Entry 6ZJN (electron microscopy, 6.10 A resolution (low resolution: residue-level contacts below are approximate; hydrogen-bond / salt-bridge calls are withheld)); this record covers chains 1 and 2 of the 15 polymer chains in the assembly.

[Chain 1]
Molecule: NADH-quinone oxidoreductase subunit 1
From: Thermus thermophilus
Notes: EC 7.1.1.-
UniProt: Q56222 (NQO1_THET8); residue numbers follow UniProt; this construct covers 1-438
Sequence (438 residues; row label = number of the first residue in the row):
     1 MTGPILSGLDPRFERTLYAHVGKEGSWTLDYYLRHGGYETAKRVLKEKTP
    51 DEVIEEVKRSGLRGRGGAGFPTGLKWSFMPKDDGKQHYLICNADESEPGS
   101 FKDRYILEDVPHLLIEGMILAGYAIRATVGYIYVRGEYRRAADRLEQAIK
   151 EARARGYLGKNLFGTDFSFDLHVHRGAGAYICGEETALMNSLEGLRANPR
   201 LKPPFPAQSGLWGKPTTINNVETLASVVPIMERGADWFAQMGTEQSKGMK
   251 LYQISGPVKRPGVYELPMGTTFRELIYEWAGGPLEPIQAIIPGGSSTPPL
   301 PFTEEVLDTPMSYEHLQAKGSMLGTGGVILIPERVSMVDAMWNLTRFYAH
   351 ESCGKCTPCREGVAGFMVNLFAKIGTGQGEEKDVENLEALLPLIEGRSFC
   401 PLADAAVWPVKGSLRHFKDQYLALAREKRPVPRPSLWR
Unresolved in the structure: 1
Ligand contacts: 4Fe-4S cluster (SF4): Ile-181, Glu-351, Ser-352, Cys-353, Gly-354, Lys-355, Cys-356, Cys-359, Cys-400, Pro-401, Leu-402, Ala-403

[Chain 2]
Molecule: NADH-quinone oxidoreductase subunit 2
From: Thermus thermophilus
Notes: EC 7.1.1.-
UniProt: Q56221 (NQO2_THET8); numbering as in UniProt (aligned over 1-181)
Sequence (181 residues; row label = number of the first residue in the row):
     1 MGFFDDKQDFLEETFAKYPPEGRRAAIMPLLRRVQQEEGWIRPERIEEIA
    51 RLVGTTPTEVMGVASFYSYYQFVPTGKYHLQVCATLSCKLAGAEELWDYL
   101 TETLGIGPGEVTPDGLFSVQKVECLGSCHTAPVIQVNDEPYVECVTRARL
   151 EALLAGLRAGKRLEEIELPGKCGHHVHEVEV
Unresolved in the structure: 1-2, 181
Swiss-Prot annotation at these positions:
  - binding site ([2Fe-2S] cluster): Cys-83, Ser-87, Cys-88, Cys-124, Cys-128
Ligand contacts: 2Fe-2S cluster (FES): Cys-83, Thr-85, Leu-86, Ser-87, Cys-88, Cys-124, Leu-125, Gly-126, Ser-127, Cys-128, Val-133

[Interface between chain 1 and chain 2]
Pairs across the interface (27; chain 1 residue first):
  Ser-96(1) with Cys-124(2)
  Gly-99(1) with Cys-128(2)
  Ser-100(1) with Gly-126(2)
  Phe-101(1) with Gly-126(2)
  Tyr-105(1) with His-175(2)
  Ala-177(1) with Tyr-67(2); Ser-68(2); Tyr-69(2)
  Leu-192(1) with Ala-25(2)
  Glu-193(1) with Arg-24(2)
  Gly-194(1) with Arg-24(2); Ala-25(2)
  Arg-196(1) with Phe-66(2)
  Ile-254(1) with His-129(2)
  Ser-255(1) with Cys-128(2); His-129(2)
  Lys-259(1) with Glu-178(2); Val-179(2)
  Arg-260(1) with His-177(2)
  Pro-261(1) with His-129(2); Val-176(2); His-177(2)
  Gly-262(1) with His-129(2)
  Leu-436(1) with Lys-89(2); Leu-90(2); Ala-91(2); Gly-92(2)
Other interface residues (no listed pair), chain 1 (25 interface residues in all): Pro-98, Arg-139, His-172, Arg-175, Val-258, Val-263, Trp-437, Arg-438
Other interface residues (no listed pair), chain 2 (24 interface residues in all): Lys-17, Met-28, Val-63, Ser-127, Asp-138

[In short]
25 residues of chain 1 and 24 residues of chain 2 are in contact. Bound to chain 1: 4Fe-4S cluster. Chain 2
binds 2Fe-2S cluster. From UniProt: 5 [2Fe-2S] cluster-binding residues on chain 2.
Here chain 1 is NADH-quinone oxidoreductase subunit 1 and chain 2 is NADH-quinone oxidoreductase subunit 2,
both from Thermus thermophilus. Entry 6ZJN (Respiratory complex I from Thermus thermophilus, NADH dataset,
minor state) was determined by electron microscopy, deposited together with 6I0D, 6I1P, 6Q8O, 6Q8W, 6Q8X, 6Y11
and 3 further entries.
